PDB entry 3F3F | X-ray diffraction, 2.90 A resolution | chains B and D of the 8 polymer chains in the assembly

# Chain B
Name: Nucleoporin SEH1
Organism: Saccharomyces cerevisiae
UniProtKB: P53011 (SEH1_YEAST); residues 1-349 here = UniProt positions 1-349
Sequence (351 residues; numbered 1 to 349 plus 2 insertion-coded residues; the number before each row is that of its first residue; a row labelled like 1A-1B holds insertion residues (1A, then the next letters in order)):
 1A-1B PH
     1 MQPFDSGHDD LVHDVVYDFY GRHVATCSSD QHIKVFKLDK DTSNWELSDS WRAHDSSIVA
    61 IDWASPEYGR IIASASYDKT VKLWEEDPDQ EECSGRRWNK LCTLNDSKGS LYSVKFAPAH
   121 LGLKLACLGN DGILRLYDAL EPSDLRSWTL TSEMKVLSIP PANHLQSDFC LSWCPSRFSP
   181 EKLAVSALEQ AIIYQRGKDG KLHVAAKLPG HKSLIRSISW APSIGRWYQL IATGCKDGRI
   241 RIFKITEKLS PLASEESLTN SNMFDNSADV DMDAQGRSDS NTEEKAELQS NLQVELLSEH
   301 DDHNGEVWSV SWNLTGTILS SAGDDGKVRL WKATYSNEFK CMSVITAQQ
Disordered / not traced: 249-289, 347-349
Construct notes: expression tag (1A-1B)
UniProt features mapped onto this chain:
  - modified residue: Ser257 (Phosphoserine)

# Chain D
Name: Nucleoporin NUP85
Organism: Saccharomyces cerevisiae
UniProtKB: P46673 (NUP85_YEAST); residues 1-570 here = UniProt positions 1-570
Sequence (570 residues; numbered 1 to 570; the number before each row is that of its first residue):
     1 MTIDDSNRLL MDVDQFDFLD DGTAQLSNNK TDEEEQLYKR DPVSGAILVP MTVNDQPIEK
    61 NGDKMPLKFK LGPLSYQNMA FITAKDKYKL YPVRIPRLDT SKEFSAYVSG LFEIYRDLGD
   121 DRVFNVPTIG VVNSNFAKEH NATVNLAMEA ILNELEVFIG RVKDQDGRVN RFYELEESLT
   181 VLNCLRTMYF ILDGQDVEEN RSEFIESLLN WINRSDGEPD EEYIEQVFSV KDSTAGKKVF
   241 ETQYFWKLLN QLVLRGLLSQ AIGCIERSDL LPYLSDTCAV SFDAVSDSIE LLKQYPKDSS
   301 STFREWKNLV LKLSQAFGSS ATDISGELRD YIEDFLLVIG GNQRKILQYS RTWYESFCGF
   361 LLYYIPSLEL SAEYLQMSLE ANVVDITNDW EQPCVDIISG KIHSILPVME SLDSCTAAFT
   421 AMICEAKGLI ENIFEGEKNS DDYSNEDNEM LEDLFSYRNG MASYMLNSFA FELCSLGDKE
   481 LWPVAIGLIA LSATGTRSAK KMVIAELLPH YPFVTNDDIE WMLSICVEWR LPEIAKEIYT
   541 TLGNQMLSAH NIIESIANFS RAGKYELVKS
Disordered / not traced: 1-43, 127-132, 442-446, 550-570

# Interface between chain B and chain D
Residue-residue contacts - 135 pairs, chain B then chain D:
  Met1(B) - Gln77(D)
  Met1(B) - Pro92(D)
  Met1(B) - Arg94(D)
  Pro1A(B) - Arg94(D)
  Gln2(B) - Pro92(D)
  Pro3(B) - Thr52(D)
  Pro3(B) - Leu90(D)
  Pro3(B) - Tyr91(D)  hydrophobic
  Phe4(B) - Lys89(D)
  Phe4(B) - Leu90(D)  hydrogen bond (backbone-backbone)
  Asp5(B) - Tyr88(D)
  Asp5(B) - Lys89(D)
  Ser6(B) - Tyr88(D)  hydrogen bond (side chain-backbone)
  His8(B) - Tyr88(D)
  Asp9(B) - Tyr88(D)  hydrogen bond (backbone-side chain)
  Asp10(B) - Tyr88(D)
  Leu11(B) - Ala84(D)
  Leu11(B) - Tyr88(D)
  Val12(B) - Ile82(D)
  Val12(B) - Thr83(D)  hydrogen bond (backbone-side chain)
  His13(B) - Lys68(D)  hydrogen bond (backbone-side chain)
  His13(B) - Phe81(D)
  His13(B) - Thr83(D)
  Asp14(B) - Lys70(D)  salt bridge
  Asp14(B) - Phe81(D)
  Val15(B) - Lys70(D)  hydrogen bond (backbone-side chain)
  Val15(B) - Phe81(D)  hydrophobic
  Val15(B) - Leu90(D)  hydrophobic
  Val16(B) - Lys70(D)
  Tyr17(B) - Lys70(D)
  Tyr17(B) - Gly72(D)
  Tyr17(B) - Pro73(D)
  Tyr17(B) - Gln77(D)  hydrogen bond (side chain-backbone)
  Tyr17(B) - Asn78(D)  hydrogen bond (side chain-backbone)
  Tyr17(B) - Met79(D)  hydrogen bond (side chain-backbone)
  Asp18(B) - Pro73(D)
  Phe19(B) - Pro73(D)
  Phe19(B) - Pro509(D)
  Phe19(B) - His510(D)
  Tyr20(B) - Leu74(D)
  Tyr20(B) - Thr541(D)
  Gly21(B) - Pro73(D)
  Arg22(B) - Tyr76(D)  hydrogen bond
  Thr26(B) - Leu90(D)
  Trp45(B) - Gln77(D)  hydrogen bond
  Pro66(B) - Thr541(D)
  Glu67(B) - Glu537(D)
  Glu67(B) - Thr540(D)
  Glu67(B) - Thr541(D)
  Glu67(B) - Asn544(D)
  Tyr68(B) - Asn544(D)  hydrogen bond (backbone-side chain)
  Gly69(B) - Asn544(D)
  Glu85(B) - Ser548(D)
  Asp87(B) - Ser548(D)
  Pro88(B) - Ser548(D)
  Asp89(B) - Ser548(D)
  Asp89(B) - Ala549(D)
  Lys115(B) - Lys70(D)
  Arg177(B) - Glu506(D)
  Arg177(B) - Glu537(D)  salt bridge
  Phe178(B) - Met502(D)  hydrophobic
  Phe178(B) - Ala505(D)  hydrophobic
  Phe178(B) - Glu506(D)
  Ile224(B) - Phe471(D)
  Ile224(B) - Val503(D)  hydrophobic
  Ile224(B) - Glu506(D)
  Ile224(B) - Leu507(D)  hydrophobic
  Gly225(B) - Glu452(D)
  Gly225(B) - Asp453(D)
  Gly225(B) - Leu454(D)  hydrogen bond (backbone-backbone)
  Gly225(B) - Phe455(D)
  Gly225(B) - Val503(D)
  Arg226(B) - Asp453(D)
  Arg226(B) - Phe455(D)
  Trp227(B) - Met450(D)
  Trp227(B) - Asp453(D)  hydrogen bond (backbone-side chain)
  Trp227(B) - Met502(D)  hydrophobic
  Tyr228(B) - Asp453(D)
  Lys248(B) - Met450(D)
  Asp302(B) - Ser44(D)  hydrogen bond (side chain-backbone)
  Asn304(B) - Lys64(D)
  Trp308(B) - Pro66(D)
  Trp308(B) - Leu67(D)
  Ser309(B) - Lys68(D)
  Ser309(B) - Phe69(D)  hydrogen bond (side chain-backbone)
  Ser311(B) - Phe69(D)
  Ser311(B) - Lys70(D)
  Ser311(B) - Leu71(D)  hydrogen bond (side chain-backbone)
  Trp312(B) - Leu71(D)
  Asn313(B) - Leu71(D)
  Leu314(B) - Pro73(D)
  Leu314(B) - Ser475(D)
  Leu314(B) - His510(D)
  Thr315(B) - Phe471(D)
  Thr317(B) - Phe471(D)
  Ile318(B) - Leu71(D)
  Ile318(B) - Ile95(D)  hydrophobic
  Ser320(B) - Phe69(D)
  Ser320(B) - Leu71(D)
  Ala322(B) - Leu67(D)
  Gly323(B) - Met65(D)
  Gly323(B) - Leu67(D)
  Asp324(B) - Lys64(D)
  Asp324(B) - Met65(D)
  Gly326(B) - Ile58(D)
  Gly326(B) - Leu67(D)
  Lys327(B) - Leu67(D)
  Val328(B) - Leu67(D)  hydrophobic
  Val328(B) - Phe69(D)  hydrophobic
  Arg329(B) - Ser44(D)
  Leu330(B) - Leu71(D)  hydrophobic
  Leu330(B) - Pro96(D)
  Ala333(B) - Tyr464(D)
  Thr334(B) - Tyr464(D)
  Tyr335(B) - Tyr457(D)  hydrogen bond (side chain-backbone)
  Tyr335(B) - Asn459(D)  hydrogen bond (side chain-backbone)
  Tyr335(B) - Gly460(D)  hydrogen bond (side chain-backbone)
  Tyr335(B) - Met461(D)  hydrophobic
  Tyr335(B) - Tyr464(D)  hydrophobic
  Cys341(B) - Ala46(D)
  Met342(B) - Ala46(D)
  Ser343(B) - Ile47(D)
  Val344(B) - Ser44(D)
  Val344(B) - Ile47(D)  hydrogen bond (backbone-backbone)
  Val344(B) - Leu48(D)
  Val344(B) - Val49(D)  hydrogen bond (backbone-backbone)
  Ile345(B) - Val49(D)
  Ile345(B) - Met51(D)  hydrophobic
  Ile345(B) - Val93(D)  hydrophobic
  Ile345(B) - Pro96(D)
  Thr346(B) - Leu48(D)
  Thr346(B) - Val49(D)  hydrogen bond (backbone-backbone)
  Thr346(B) - Pro50(D)
  Thr346(B) - Met51(D)
  Thr346(B) - Gln56(D)
Also at the interface, not in a pair above, chain B (77 interface residues in all): Gly7, Val24, Phe36, Leu38, Glu86, Ser176, Leu319
Also at the interface, not in a pair above, chain D (69 interface residues in all): Asp55, Lys85, Leu451, Ser456, Cys474, Ile534

# Overview
The interface between chain B and chain D involves 77 residues on one side and 69 on the other, with 23
hydrogen bonds and 2 salt bridges. Polar contacts include Asp14(B)-Lys70(D), Arg177(B)-Glu537(D) and
Ser6(B)-Tyr88(D).
Here chain B is Nucleoporin SEH1 and chain D is Nucleoporin NUP85, both from Saccharomyces cerevisiae. Entry
3F3F (Crystal structure of the nucleoporin pair Nup85-Seh1, space group P21) was determined by X-ray
diffraction (same publication as 3F3G and 3F3P).
